PDB entry 9P6H | electron microscopy, 2.75 A resolution | chains A and B

Chain A:
Name: Gliding motility protein GldN
Organism: Porphyromonas gingivalis W83
UniProt: Q7MXB4 (Q7MXB4_PORGI); numbering as in UniProt (aligned over 50-303)
Amino-acid sequence (254 residues; row label = number of the first residue in the row):
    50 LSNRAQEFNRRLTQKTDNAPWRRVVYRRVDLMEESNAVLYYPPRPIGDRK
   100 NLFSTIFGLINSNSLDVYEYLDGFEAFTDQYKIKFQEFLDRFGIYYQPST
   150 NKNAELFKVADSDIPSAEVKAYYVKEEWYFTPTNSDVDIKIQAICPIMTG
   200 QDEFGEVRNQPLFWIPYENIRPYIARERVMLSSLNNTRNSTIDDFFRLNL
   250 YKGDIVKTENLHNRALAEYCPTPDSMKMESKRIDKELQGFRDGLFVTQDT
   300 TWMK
Covalently attached groups: beta-D-mannopyranose (BMA) linked to S274, T299

Chain B:
Name: Lipoprotein, putative
Organism: Porphyromonas gingivalis W83
UniProt: Q7MXB7 (Q7MXB7_PORGI); residues 34-480 here = UniProt positions 34-480
Amino-acid sequence (447 residues; each row starts with the number of its first residue):
    34 ELTGAKLSSWNEPSPFGMIQVPRGSIVLGNKEADSLWGIPAESRPISVDA
    84 FWMDRTEITNAQYRQFVYYVRDSIIRERLADPAYGGNEEYKITENKFGEP
   134 VTPHLDWSKPIPSEKRATEEEIAAINSVYYTNPVTHDRKLNPDQMVYRYE
   184 VYDYRSAALREHQLKAAKRNLNTDIKVDPNAVVMISKDTAFVDESGNIIS
   234 ETITRPLSSEYDFLNTYIVPIYPDETCWVNDFPNARTEIYTRMYFNHPGY
   284 DDYPVVGISWEQAQAFCAWRSEFFRKGIRLPEGQIMDDFRLPTEAEWEYA
   334 ARMGDSNNKYPWSTEDLRTGRGCFLGNFKPGEGDYTADGHLIPSRVSSFS
   384 PNDFGLYDMAGNVAEWTSTAFSESGLKQMSDINPELEYKAALTDPYILKQ
   434 KVVRGGSWKDVARFIRSATRSHEYQNVGRSYIGFRCVRTSIAFSSGK
Cystine bridges: C300-C469
Covalently attached groups: glycan linked to S68, S106, T222
Metal / ion sites: Ca2+: N360, F361, Y368, D371, H373

How chain A and chain B interact:
Contacting residue pairs - 41 pairs, chain A then chain B:
  S51(A) with A424(B); D427(B), hydrogen bond
  N52(A) with M217(B), hydrogen bond (side chain-backbone); I218(B); S219(B); T237(B)
  R53(A) with S219(B), hydrogen bond (side chain-backbone); K220(B); D221(B), salt bridge; N248(B); Y421(B); K422(B), hydrogen bond (side chain-backbone)
  A54(A) with Y421(B)
  E56(A) with L192(B); H195(B)
  F57(A) with L419(B), hydrophobic; E420(B); Y421(B), hydrophobic
  R60(A) with E420(B), hydrogen bond (side chain-backbone)
  L61(A) with Q411(B); L419(B), hydrophobic
  N183(A) with S413(B), hydrogen bond; D414(B), hydrogen bond; I415(B)
  D185(A) with R77(B), salt bridge
  R227(A) with E406(B), salt bridge; I430(B)
  S231(A) with G71(B), hydrogen bond (side chain-backbone)
  L233(A) with S68(B); L69(B), hydrophobic
  N234(A) with W70(B), hydrogen bond (side chain-backbone); G71(B)
  N238(A) with E406(B)
  S239(A) with E406(B)
  D243(A) with E406(B); S407(B), hydrogen bond
  R246(A) with K410(B), hydrogen bond (side chain-backbone)
  L247(A) with E406(B); S407(B); K410(B)
  L249(A) with E75(B)
Other interface residues (no listed pair), chain A (24 interface residues in all): R59, D187, R225, N248
Other interface residues (no listed pair), chain B (32 interface residues in all): P73, A423, L431

Summary:
The interface between chain A and chain B involves 24 residues on one side and 32 on the other; the contacts
include 11 hydrogen bonds and 3 salt bridges. Polar contacts include R53(A)-D221(B), D185(A)-R77(B) and
R227(A)-E406(B). Covalently linked beta-D-mannopyranose: at S274(A) and T299(A).
Chain A is Gliding motility protein GldN and chain B is Lipoprotein, putative, both from Porphyromonas
gingivalis W83; the structure, Structure of P. gingivalis PorK and PorN complexes from cryo electron
microscopy, was determined by electron microscopy, deposited together with 9MYJ.
